PDB entry 4N3Z | X-ray diffraction, 3.10 A resolution | chains A and C of the 3 polymer chains in the assembly

# Chain A
Name: Rab5 GDP/GTP exchange factor
Organism: Homo sapiens
Notes: fragment: UNP residues, isoform 2, 132-455; engineered mutation(s): residues 387-408 deletion mutant
Reference sequence: Q9UJ41 (RABX5_HUMAN); aligned to UniProt positions 132-433 over residues 132-433 (the alignment contains insertions or deletions, so no single offset holds)
Amino-acid sequence (310 residues; row label = number of the first residue in the row):
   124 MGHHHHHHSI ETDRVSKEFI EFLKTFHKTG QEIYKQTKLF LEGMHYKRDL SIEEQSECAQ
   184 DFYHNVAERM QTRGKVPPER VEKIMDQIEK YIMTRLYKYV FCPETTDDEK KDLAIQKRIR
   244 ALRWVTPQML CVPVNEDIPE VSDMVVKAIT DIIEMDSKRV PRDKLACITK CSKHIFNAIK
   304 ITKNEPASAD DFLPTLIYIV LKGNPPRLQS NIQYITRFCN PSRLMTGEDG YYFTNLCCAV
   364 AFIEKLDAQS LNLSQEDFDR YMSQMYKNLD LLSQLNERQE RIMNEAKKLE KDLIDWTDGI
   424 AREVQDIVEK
Disordered / not traced: 124-140, 149, 161-162, 174, 190-204, 220-230, 369-390, 431-433
Differences from the reference sequence: expression tag (124-131)
UniProt features mapped onto this chain:
  - modified residue: Ser132 (Phosphoserine), Lys151 (N6-acetyllysine), Lys170 (N6-acetyllysine), Ser373 (Phosphoserine), Ser377 (Phosphoserine)
Reported in the primary citation:
  - catalytic residues: Asp313 (citing earlier work)

# Chain C
Name: Rab GTPase-binding effector protein 1
Organism: Homo sapiens
Reference sequence: Q15276 (RABE1_HUMAN); numbering as in UniProt (aligned over 552-642)
Amino-acid sequence (92 residues; numbered 551 to 642; the number before each row is that of its first residue):
   551 METRDQVKKL QLMLRQANDQ LEKTMKDKQE LEDFIKQSSE DSSHQISALV LRAQASEILL
   611 EELQQGLSQA KRDVQEQMAV LMQSREQVSE EL
Disordered / not traced: 551-552, 636-642
Differences from the reference sequence: expression tag (551)
Reported in the primary citation:
  - mutagenesis - E607K, I608D: unchanged binding to Rab5 GDP/GTP exchange factor (chain A)
  - mutagenesis - N568A/E572A/Q579A/E582A, I608A/D623A: unchanged catalytic activity with Rab5 GDP/GTP exchange factor (chain A)

# Chain A / chain C interface
Residue-residue contacts - 34 pairs, chain A then chain C:
  Leu347(A) - Leu601(C)
  Leu347(A) - Arg602(C)  hydrogen bond (backbone-side chain)
  Tyr354(A) - Arg602(C)
  Thr357(A) - Ala598(C)
  Thr357(A) - Arg602(C)
  Cys360(A) - Ala598(C)  hydrophobic
  Cys361(A) - Leu599(C)  hydrophobic
  Ala364(A) - Ile596(C)  hydrophobic
  Leu398(A) - Leu599(C)  hydrophobic
  Asn399(A) - Leu599(C)
  Gln402(A) - Leu599(C)  hydrogen bond (side chain-backbone)
  Gln402(A) - Arg602(C)
  Gln402(A) - Ala603(C)
  Glu403(A) - Arg602(C)  salt bridge
  Ile405(A) - Ser606(C)
  Met406(A) - Arg602(C)
  Met406(A) - Ser606(C)
  Met406(A) - Leu609(C)  hydrophobic
  Ala409(A) - Leu609(C)  hydrophobic
  Ala409(A) - Leu613(C)
  Lys410(A) - Leu609(C)
  Glu413(A) - Leu613(C)
  Leu416(A) - Gly616(C)
  Leu416(A) - Leu617(C)
  Trp419(A) - Ala620(C)
  Trp419(A) - Val624(C)  hydrophobic
  Thr420(A) - Ala620(C)
  Ile423(A) - Val624(C)  hydrophobic
  Ala424(A) - Gln627(C)
  Val427(A) - Gln627(C)
  Val427(A) - Val630(C)  hydrophobic
  Val427(A) - Leu631(C)  hydrophobic
  Gln428(A) - Gln627(C)  hydrogen bond
  Ile430(A) - Leu631(C)  hydrophobic
Interface residues without a listed pair, chain A (27 interface residues in all): Thr339, Met348, Leu395, Leu412
Interface residues without a listed pair, chain C (22 interface residues in all): Ser597, Ala605, Leu610, Glu612, Lys621, Met628
From the paper, about this interface:
  - hot spots on chain C (mutagenesis) - L599D, L610D, L613D, L617D: abolished binding to Rab5 GDP/GTP exchange factor (chain A)
  - hot spots on chain C (mutagenesis) - V624D: decreased binding to Rab5 GDP/GTP exchange factor (chain A)

# Overview
The interface between chain A and chain C involves 27 residues on one side and 22 on the other, with 3
hydrogen bonds and 1 salt bridge. Among the polar pairs are Glu403(A)-Arg602(C), Leu347(A)-Arg602(C) and
Gln402(A)-Leu599(C). The paper reports the catalytic residue Asp313(A); L599D, L610D and L613D of chain C,
among others, abolish binding to Rab5 GDP/GTP exchange factor (chain A); 9 substitutions were tested in all.
Here chain A is Rab5 GDP/GTP exchange factor and chain C is Rab GTPase-binding effector protein 1, both from
Homo sapiens. Entry 4N3Z (Crystal structure of Rabex-5delta and Rabaptin-5C21 complex) was determined by X-ray
diffraction together with 4N3X, 4N3Y and 4Q9U from the same study.
